Entry 7VYL (electron microscopy, 2.79 A resolution); this record covers chains B and C of the 5 polymer chains in the assembly.

== Chain B ==
Molecule: Capsid protein VP2
Source organism: Coxsackievirus B3
UniProt: P03313 (POLG_CXB3N); residues 1-263 here correspond to UniProt positions 70-332 (UniProt number = residue number + 69)
Chain sequence (263 residues; row label = number of the first residue in the row):
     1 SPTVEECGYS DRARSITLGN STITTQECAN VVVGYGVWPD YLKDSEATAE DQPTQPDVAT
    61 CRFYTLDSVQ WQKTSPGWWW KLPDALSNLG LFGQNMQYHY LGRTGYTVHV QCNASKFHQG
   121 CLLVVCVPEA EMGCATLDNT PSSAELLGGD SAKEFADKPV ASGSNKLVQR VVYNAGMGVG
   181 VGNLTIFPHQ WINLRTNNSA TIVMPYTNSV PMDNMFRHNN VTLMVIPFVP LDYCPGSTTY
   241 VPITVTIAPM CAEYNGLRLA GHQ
Disordered / not traced: 1-7
Differences from the reference sequence: variant S151 (Thr220 in P03313)
UniProt features mapped onto this chain:
  - site: Q263 (Cleavage)

== Chain C ==
Molecule: Capsid protein VP3
Source organism: Coxsackievirus B3
UniProt: P03313 (POLG_CXB3N); residues 1-238 here correspond to UniProt positions 333-570 (UniProt number = residue number + 332)
Chain sequence (238 residues; each row starts with the number of its first residue):
     1 GLPTMNTPGS CQFLTSDDFQ SPSAMPQYDV TPEMRIPGEV KNLMEIAEVD SVVPVQNVGE
    61 KVNSMEAYQI PVRSNEGSGT QVFGFPLQPG YSSVFSRTLL GEILNYYTHW SGSIKLTFMF
   121 CGSAMATGKF LLAYSPPGAG APTKRVDAML GTHVVWDVGL QSSCVLCIPW ISQTHYRYVT
   181 SDEYTAGGFI TCWYQTNIVV PADAQSSCYI MCFVSACNDF SVRLLKDTPF ISQQNFFQ
Differences from the reference sequence: variant V155 (Ile487 in P03313), Y178 (Phe510 in P03313), T180 (Ala512 in P03313)
UniProt features mapped onto this chain:
  - region: F236 to Q238 (Amphipathic alpha-helix)

== Interface between chain B and chain C ==
Pairs across the interface - 63 pairs, chain B then chain C:
  Y35(B) - P37(C)  hydrophobic
  Y35(B) - G38(C)
  V37(B) - R35(C)
  E46(B) - E33(C)
  E46(B) - M34(C)
  E46(B) - R35(C)  hydrogen bond (side chain-backbone)
  K116(B) - S123(C)
  K116(B) - A124(C)  hydrogen bond (backbone-backbone)
  K116(B) - M125(C)
  F117(B) - S123(C)
  F117(B) - D203(C)
  F117(B) - A204(C)  hydrophobic
  Q119(B) - C121(C)
  Q119(B) - G122(C)
  Q119(B) - S123(C)
  Q119(B) - Q205(C)
  Q119(B) - S207(C)  hydrogen bond (side chain-backbone)
  C121(B) - C121(C)  hydrophobic
  C121(B) - M211(C)  hydrophobic
  V172(B) - M65(C)  hydrophobic
  Y173(B) - N63(C)
  Y173(B) - S64(C)
  V181(B) - M65(C)  hydrophobic
  V181(B) - Y68(C)  hydrophobic
  G182(B) - S51(C)
  G182(B) - V52(C)  hydrogen bond (backbone-backbone)
  G182(B) - Y68(C)  hydrogen bond (backbone-side chain)
  N183(B) - S51(C)
  N183(B) - R97(C)  hydrogen bond (side chain-backbone)
  N183(B) - T98(C)
  N183(B) - L99(C)  hydrogen bond (side chain-backbone)
  T185(B) - D50(C)  hydrogen bond (side chain-backbone)
  T185(B) - S51(C)
  T185(B) - L99(C)
  I186(B) - L99(C)  hydrophobic
  W191(B) - M211(C)  hydrophobic
  W191(B) - F213(C)  hydrophobic
  N193(B) - F120(C)  hydrogen bond (side chain-backbone)
  N193(B) - S162(C)
  R195(B) - F120(C)
  R195(B) - G122(C)
  R195(B) - S123(C)  hydrogen bond (side chain-backbone)
  R195(B) - A124(C)  hydrogen bond (side chain-backbone)
  R195(B) - A126(C)  hydrogen bond (side chain-backbone)
  R195(B) - V158(C)
  R195(B) - G159(C)  hydrogen bond (side chain-backbone)
  T196(B) - S162(C)
  Y206(B) - P37(C)
  N208(B) - I36(C)
  S209(B) - M34(C)
  P211(B) - M34(C)  hydrophobic
  I226(B) - M65(C)  hydrophobic
  F228(B) - M65(C)  hydrophobic
  F228(B) - Q69(C)  hydrogen bond (backbone-side chain)
  F228(B) - M211(C)  hydrophobic
  V229(B) - C121(C)  hydrophobic
  V229(B) - Y209(C)  hydrophobic
  P230(B) - Q69(C)
  D232(B) - Q205(C)
  Y233(B) - Q205(C)
  C234(B) - D203(C)
  C234(B) - A204(C)
  C234(B) - Q205(C)
Also at the interface, not in a pair above, chain B (34 interface residues in all): G120, P205, T207, V210, P227
Also at the interface, not in a pair above, chain C (42 interface residues in all): I46, V49, V62, M119, L160, P201, A202, C208

== In short ==
Chain B and chain C form an interface of 34 and 42 residues respectively, with 14 hydrogen bonds. Polar
contacts include E46(B)-R35(C), Q119(B)-S207(C) and G182(B)-Y68(C).
Here chain B is Capsid protein VP2 and chain C is Capsid protein VP3, both from Coxsackievirus B3. Entry 7VYL
(Coxsackievirus B3 at pH5.5 (VP3-234Q) incubation with coxsackievirus and adenovirus receptor for 20min) was
determined by electron microscopy, deposited together with 7VXH, 7VXZ, 7VY0, 7VY5, 7VY6, 7VYK and 3 further
entries.
